Entry 9EWG (X-ray diffraction, 2.00 A resolution); this record covers chains A and P of the 4 polymer chains in the assembly.

# Chain A
Name: DNA polymerase lambda
Organism: Homo sapiens
Notes: EC 2.7.7.7, 4.2.99.-
Reference sequence: Q9UGP5 (DPOLL_HUMAN); residue numbers follow UniProt; this construct covers 242-462, 472-575
Sequence (330 residues; each row starts with the number of its first residue; note: 5 numbers in that range are skipped by the numbering (no residue carries them; nothing is unmodelled there)):
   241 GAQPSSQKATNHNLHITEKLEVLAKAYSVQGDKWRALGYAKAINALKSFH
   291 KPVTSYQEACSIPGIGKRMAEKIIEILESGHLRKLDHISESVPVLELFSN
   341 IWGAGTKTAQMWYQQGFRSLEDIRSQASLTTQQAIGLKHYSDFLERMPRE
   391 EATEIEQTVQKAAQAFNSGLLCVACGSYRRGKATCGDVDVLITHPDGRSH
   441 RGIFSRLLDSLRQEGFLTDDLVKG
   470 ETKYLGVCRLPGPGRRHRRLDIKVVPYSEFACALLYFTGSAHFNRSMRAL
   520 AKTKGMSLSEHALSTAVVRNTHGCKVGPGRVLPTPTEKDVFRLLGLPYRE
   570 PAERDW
Disordered / not traced: 241-250, 541-544
Differences from the reference sequence: expression tag (241); linker (463-464, 470-471); engineered mutation Lys492 (Ile in Q9UGP5)
Metal / ion sites: Na+ site 1: Ile302, Ile305 (shared with 1 residue of chain D); Na+ site 2: Ser339, Ile341, Ala344 (shared with DA5(P) of chain P); Na+ site 3: Asp427, Asp490 (together with thymidine-5'-phosphate)
Small-molecule neighbours: thymidine-5'-phosphate (TMP): Gly416, Arg420, Asp427, Asp429, Tyr505, Phe506, Thr507, Gly508, Ser509, Ala510, Asn513
From the paper describing this entry:
  - mutagenesis - I492K/E529D: increased catalytic activity

# Chain P
Molecule: DNA primer strand upstream
Sequence (6 nucleotides; row label = number of the first residue in the row):
     1 CAGTAC
Metal / ion sites: Na+: DA5 (shared with Ser339(A), Ile341(A), Ala344(A) of chain A)

# Chain A / chain P interface
Pairs across the interface - 18 pairs, chain A then chain P:
  Ile341(A) with DA5(P), phosphate contact
  Trp342(A) with DA5(P), hydrogen bond to the phosphate; DC6(P), hydrogen bond to the phosphate
  Gly343(A) with DT4(P), phosphate contact; DA5(P), hydrogen bond to the phosphate
  Ala344(A) with DT4(P), phosphate contact; DA5(P), phosphate contact
  Gly345(A) with DT4(P), hydrogen bond to the phosphate
  Thr346(A) with DT4(P), hydrogen bond to the phosphate
  Lys347(A) with DG3(P), phosphate contact; DT4(P), hydrogen bond to the phosphate
  Thr348(A) with DG3(P), phosphate contact; DT4(P), hydrogen bond to the phosphate
  Asp429(A) with DC6(P), phosphate contact
  Leu474(A) with DC6(P), sugar contact
  Arg488(A) with DC6(P), salt bridge to the phosphate
  Asp490(A) with DC6(P), phosphate contact
  Tyr505(A) with DC6(P), hydrogen bond to the base
Interface residues without a listed pair, chain A (14 interface residues in all): Phe506

# Overview
Chain A and chain P form an interface of 14 and 4 residues respectively; the contacts include 8 hydrogen bonds
and 1 salt bridge. Polar contacts include Tyr505(A)-DC6(P), Trp342(A)-DA5(P) and Trp342(A)-DC6(P). Chain A
binds thymidine-5'-phosphate. Ile302(A) and Ile305(A) form the Na+ site 1. From the paper: I492K/E529D of
chain A increase catalytic activity.
Here chain A is DNA polymerase lambda (Homo sapiens) and chain P is DNA primer strand upstream. Entry 9EWG
(DNA Polymerase Lambda I493K, TTP:At Ca2+ Ground State Ternary Complex) was determined by X-ray diffraction,
deposited together with 9EWB, 9EWC, 9EWD and 9EWE.
